Entry 1QN9 (X-ray diffraction, 1.90 A resolution); this record covers chains A and D of the 3 polymer chains in the assembly.

== Chain A ==
Molecule: Transcription initiation factor tfiid-1
Source organism: Arabidopsis thaliana
Reference sequence: P28147 (TF21_ARATH); residues 1-200 here = UniProt positions 1-200
Sequence (200 residues; row label = number of the first residue in the row):
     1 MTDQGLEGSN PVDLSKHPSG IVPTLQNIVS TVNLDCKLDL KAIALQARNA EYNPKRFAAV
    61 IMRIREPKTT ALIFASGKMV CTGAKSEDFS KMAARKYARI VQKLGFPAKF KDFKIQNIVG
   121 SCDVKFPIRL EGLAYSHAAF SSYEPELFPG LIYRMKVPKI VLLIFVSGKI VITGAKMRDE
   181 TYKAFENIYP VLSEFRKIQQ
Unresolved in the structure: 1-15, 199-200
What the authors report for this chain:
  - binding site for the 14-nt DNA strand (chain D): Val119, Leu163, Val171, Thr173
  - specificity-determining residues: Val29, Val119, Leu163 (proposed by the authors, not directly observed)

== Chain D ==
Molecule: 14-nt DNA strand
Sequence (14 nucleotides; each row starts with the number of its first residue):
   215 TGCCCTTTTG TAGC

== How chain A and chain D interact ==
Residue-residue contacts - 35 pairs, chain A then chain D:
  Gln26(A) with DT223(D), sugar contact; DG224(D), sugar contact
  Asn27(A) with DT222(D), hydrogen bond to the base; DT223(D), hydrogen bond to the base
  Val29(A) with DT222(D), base contact
  Arg56(A) with DC219(D), sugar contact; DT220(D), salt bridge to the phosphate
  Phe57(A) with DC219(D), base contact; DT220(D), base contact
  Ile61(A) with DT221(D), sugar contact
  Arg63(A) with DT221(D), hydrogen bond to the phosphate; DT222(D), salt bridge to the phosphate
  Lys68(A) with DT223(D), salt bridge to the phosphate
  Thr70(A) with DT221(D), phosphate contact; DT222(D), hydrogen bond to the phosphate
  Leu72(A) with DT220(D), base contact; DT221(D), sugar contact
  Thr82(A) with DT221(D), base contact; DT222(D), hydrogen bond to the sugar
  Gly83(A) with DT222(D), phosphate contact
  Lys85(A) with DT223(D), phosphate contact
  Val119(A) with DT223(D), base contact; DG224(D), base contact
  Ser121(A) with DG224(D), sugar contact
  Phe148(A) with DT225(D), base contact; DA226(D), base contact
  Pro149(A) with DA226(D), base contact; DG227(D), sugar contact
  Phe165(A) with DT225(D), base contact; DA226(D), sugar contact
  Ser167(A) with DA226(D), hydrogen bond to the phosphate
  Lys169(A) with DT225(D), phosphate contact; DA226(D), phosphate contact
  Val171(A) with DG224(D), base contact; DT225(D), sugar contact
Other interface residues (no listed pair), chain A (23 interface residues in all): Leu163, Thr173

== In short ==
23 residues of chain A face 9 of chain D across their interface, with 6 hydrogen bonds and 3 salt bridges.
Polar pairs include Asn27(A)-DT222(D), Asn27(A)-DT223(D) and Thr82(A)-DT222(D). From the paper: a binding site
for the 14-nt DNA strand (chain D) at Val119(A), Leu163(A) and Val171(A) among others; specificity
determinants Val29(A), Val119(A) and Leu163(A).
Here chain A is Transcription initiation factor tfiid-1 (Arabidopsis thaliana) and chain D is a 14-nt DNA
strand. Entry 1QN9 (Crystal structure of the C(-29) Adenovirus major late promoter TATA box variant bound to
wild-type TBP ...) was determined by X-ray diffraction together with 1QN3, 1QN4, 1QN5, 1QN6, 1QN7, 1QN8 and 4
further entries from the same study.
